7E2D - chains C and B of the 11 polymer chains in the assembly; structure by electron microscopy, 3.71 A resolution.

[Chain C]
Name: Trafficking protein particle complex subunit BET3
From: Saccharomyces cerevisiae (strain ATCC 204508 / S288c)
UniProtKB: P36149 (BET3_YEAST); residues 1-191 here = UniProt positions 1-191
Amino-acid sequence (191 residues; row label = number of the first residue in the row):
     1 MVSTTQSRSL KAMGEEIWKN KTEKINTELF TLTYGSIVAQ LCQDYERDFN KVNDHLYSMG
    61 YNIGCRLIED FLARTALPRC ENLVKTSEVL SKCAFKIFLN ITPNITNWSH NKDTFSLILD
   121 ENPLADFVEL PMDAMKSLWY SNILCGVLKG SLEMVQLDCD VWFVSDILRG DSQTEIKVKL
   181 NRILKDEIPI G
Unresolved in the structure: 1-7
UniProt features mapped onto this chain:
  - lipidation: Cys80 (S-palmitoyl cysteine)
  - mutagenesis: Cys80 (C80S: Loss of palmitoylation)

[Chain B]
Name: Trafficking protein particle complex subunit 33
From: Saccharomyces cerevisiae (strain ATCC 204508 / S288c)
UniProtKB: Q99394 (TRS33_YEAST); residue numbers follow UniProt; this construct covers 1-268
Amino-acid sequence (268 residues; each row starts with the number of its first residue):
     1 MSSTHSNNVG HPQSSPQGPL TEQQRAQQQY QIFENSLPKV SQSVYQMLLN EMVPLAMGIE
    61 RQISGDVISS DSNVTSENGN INNMIKRLKI EEHHTVDIIR SHNLIHELYK ADEEEKEKVL
   121 ARLRNIGFQI GLKLSELLIF SNNPNLKFKE MDLLLIMKFI CRDVWKQIFG KQIDNLKTNH
   181 RGTFYLLDYD YRPIQSFSLE EDAKNEELKM IEPFLEIPVG IIRGVLSSLG YSSEEVICLA
   241 SFIDRPTDRP KTAFPKGVSF HVQVTMPQ
Unresolved in the structure: 1-32, 67-84, 246-256, 264-268

[Interface between chain C and chain B]
Contacting residue pairs (62):
  Trp18(C) with Lys39(B); Val40(B), hydrophobic
  Lys21(C) with Ser41(B)
  Thr22(C) with Ser41(B); Gln42(B), hydrogen bond (backbone-backbone)
  Glu23(C) with Val40(B)
  Lys24(C) with Lys39(B); Val40(B), hydrogen bond (backbone-backbone); Tyr45(B)
  Ile25(C) with Leu37(B), hydrophobic; Pro38(B); Lys39(B); Gln167(B)
  Asn26(C) with Pro38(B); Lys39(B); Val40(B)
  Glu28(C) with Leu134(B); Leu137(B); Gln167(B), hydrogen bond
  Leu29(C) with Tyr45(B); Leu134(B), hydrophobic; Gln167(B)
  Phe30(C) with Val40(B), hydrophobic; Leu48(B), hydrophobic
  Leu32(C) with Lys133(B)
  Thr33(C) with Tyr45(B); Leu48(B); Ile130(B)
  Ser36(C) with Ile126(B); Gln129(B)
  Ile37(C) with Met52(B), hydrophobic; Leu55(B), hydrophobic
  Gln40(C) with Arg122(B); Asn125(B); Ile126(B)
  Leu41(C) with Ile59(B), hydrophobic
  Asp44(C) with Ile59(B); Arg122(B), salt bridge
  Tyr45(C) with Ile59(B); Gln62(B), hydrogen bond
  Lys51(C) with Ser64(B), hydrogen bond
  Asp54(C) with His94(B), salt bridge
  His55(C) with Gly58(B); Ile59(B); Gln62(B)
  Tyr57(C) with Glu91(B)
  Ser58(C) with Ile98(B)
  Met59(C) with Glu51(B); Leu55(B)
  Tyr61(C) with Lys89(B)
  Asn62(C) with Glu51(B); Ser101(B), hydrogen bond
  Ile63(C) with Met47(B), hydrophobic; Glu51(B)
  Arg66(C) with Ser101(B)
  Leu67(C) with Met47(B), hydrophobic
  Ile97(C) with Ser41(B)
  Phe98(C) with Val44(B)
  Leu99(C) with Val40(B)
  Asn100(C) with Lys39(B), hydrogen bond (side chain-backbone)
  Trp162(C) with Glu91(B); Glu92(B), hydrogen bond
Interface residues without a listed pair, chain C (38 interface residues in all): Ala39, Gln43, Lys149, Lys177
Interface residues without a listed pair, chain B (37 interface residues in all): Pro54, Ile90, Val96, Arg100, Ile168
The authors on this interface:
  - interface residues, chain B: Arg87(B)

[Summary]
The interface between chain C and chain B involves 38 residues on one side and 37 on the other; the contacts
include 8 hydrogen bonds and 2 salt bridges. Polar pairs include Asp44(C)-Arg122(B), Asp54(C)-His94(B) and
Glu28(C)-Gln167(B). UniProt lists one mutagenesis site on chain C. The paper reports the interface residue
Arg87(B).
Here chain C is Trafficking protein particle complex subunit BET3 and chain B is Trafficking protein particle
complex subunit 33, both from Saccharomyces cerevisiae (strain ATCC 204508 / S288c). Entry 7E2D (Monomer of
TRAPPII (Closed)) was determined by electron microscopy, deposited together with 7E2C, 7E8S, 7E8T, 7E93, 7E94
and 7EA3.
